6VY2 - chains A and H of the 12 polymer chains in the assembly; structure by electron microscopy, 4.86 A resolution (low resolution: residue-level contacts below are approximate; hydrogen-bond / salt-bridge calls are withheld).

== Chain A ==
Name: Glycoprotein 120
Source organism: Human immunodeficiency virus 1
Reference sequence: A0A0A7I3C6 (A0A0A7I3C6_9HIV1); the construct lacks a stretch of the UniProt sequence and is renumbered around it, so the offset changes along the chain: 35-132 = UniProt 31-128; 136-143 = UniProt 129-136; 148-150 = UniProt 137-139; 154-309 = UniProt 141-296; 4 more segments
Amino-acid sequence (487 residues; numbered 7 to 506 plus 1 insertion-coded residue; 14 numbers in that range are skipped by the numbering (no residue carries them; nothing is unmodelled there); the number before each row is that of its first residue):
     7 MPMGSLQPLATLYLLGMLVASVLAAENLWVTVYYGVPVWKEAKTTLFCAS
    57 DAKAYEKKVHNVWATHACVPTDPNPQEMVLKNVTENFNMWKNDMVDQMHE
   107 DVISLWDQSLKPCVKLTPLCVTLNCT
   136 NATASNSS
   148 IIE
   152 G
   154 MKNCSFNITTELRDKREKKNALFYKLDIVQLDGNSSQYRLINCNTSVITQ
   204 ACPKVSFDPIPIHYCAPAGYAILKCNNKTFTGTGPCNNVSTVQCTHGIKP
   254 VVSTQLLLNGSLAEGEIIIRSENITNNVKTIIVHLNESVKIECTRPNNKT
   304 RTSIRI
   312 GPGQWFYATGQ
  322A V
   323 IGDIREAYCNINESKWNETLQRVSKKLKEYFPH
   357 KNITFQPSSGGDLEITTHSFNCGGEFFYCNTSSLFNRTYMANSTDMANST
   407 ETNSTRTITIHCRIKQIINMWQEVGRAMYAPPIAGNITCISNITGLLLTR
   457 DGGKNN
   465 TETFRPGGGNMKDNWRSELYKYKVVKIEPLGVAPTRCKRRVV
Not modelled in the structure: 7-31, 503-506
Differences from the reference sequence: initiating methionine (7); expression tag (8-34); conflict Lys-64 (Glu60 in A0A0A7I3C6), Trp-316 (Ala301 in A0A0A7I3C6), Lys-490 (Glu473 in A0A0A7I3C6), Ile-491 (Val474 in A0A0A7I3C6), Glu-492 (Lys475 in A0A0A7I3C6), Arg-500 (Asn483 in A0A0A7I3C6), Cys-501 (Ala484 in A0A0A7I3C6), Lys-502 (Arg485 in A0A0A7I3C6)
Disulfide bonds: Cys-119/Cys-205, Cys-126/Cys-196, Cys-131/Cys-157, Cys-228/Cys-239, Cys-296/Cys-331, Cys-378/Cys-445, Cys-385/Cys-418
Covalent attachments: N-acetylglucosamine (NAG) linked to Asn-88, Asn-130, Asn-136, Asn-156, Asn-160, Asn-187, Asn-197, Asn-230, Asn-262, Asn-276, Asn-289, Asn-301, Asn-334, Asn-339, Asn-358, Asn-386, Asn-392, Asn-442, Asn-448, Asn-461; glycan linked to Asn-241
What the authors report for this chain:
  - post-translational modification sites: Asn-197, Asn-386
  - conformationally variable residues: Asn-197

== Chain H ==
Name: M1214 N1 Fab heavy chain
Source organism: Homo sapiens
Notes: antibody fragment or engineered binder
Amino-acid sequence (226 residues; each row starts with the number of its first residue; a row labelled like 82A-82C holds insertion residues (82A, then the next letters in order)):
     2 DRLFQSGGGVSRPGGSLRVNCGASGFTVRTHYMYWLRQSPGKGLEWVAFM
    52 NSGGSVSYVDSVRGRFSVSRDNPANAMVLQM
82A-82C DAL
    83 KIEDTGTYYCARELREAW
100A-100J YGDLRDYSGL
   101 DVWGRGTIVSISSASTKGPSVFPLAPSSKSTSGGTAALGCLVKDYFPEPV
   151 TVSWNSGALTSGVHTFPAVLQSSGLYSLSSVVTVPSSSLGTQTYICNVNH
   201 KPSNTKVDKRVEPK
Not modelled in the structure: 114-214
Disulfide bonds: Cys-22/Cys-92

== Interface between chain A and chain H ==
Pairs across the interface (31):
  Val-182(A) / Arg-100E(H)
  Ile-194(A) / Trp-100(H)
  Ile-194(A) / Asp-100C(H)
  Asn-195(A) / Asp-100C(H)
  Thr-198(A) / Asp-100C(H)
  Asn-280(A) / Arg-30(H)
  Asn-280(A) / Asn-73(H)
  Ser-365(A) / Thr-31(H)
  Ser-365(A) / His-32(H)
  Gly-366(A) / Thr-31(H)
  Gly-366(A) / His-32(H)
  Asp-368(A) / Ala-99(H)
  Asp-368(A) / Trp-100(H)
  Asp-368(A) / Tyr-100A(H)
  Leu-369(A) / Trp-100(H)
  Glu-370(A) / Trp-100(H)
  Glu-370(A) / Tyr-100A(H)
  Tyr-384(A) / Trp-100(H)
  Tyr-384(A) / Tyr-100A(H)
  Lys-421(A) / Trp-100(H)
  Ile-423(A) / Tyr-100A(H)
  Ile-424(A) / Tyr-100A(H)
  Asn-425(A) / Tyr-100A(H)
  Thr-455(A) / Arg-30(H)
  Arg-456(A) / Arg-30(H)
  Asp-457(A) / Phe-27(H)
  Asp-457(A) / Thr-28(H)
  Asp-457(A) / Asn-76(H)
  Arg-469(A) / Gly-26(H)
  Arg-469(A) / Phe-27(H)
  Arg-469(A) / Thr-28(H)
Also at the interface, not in a pair above, chain A (25 interface residues in all): Leu-179, Asn-197, Val-281, Gln-362, Met-426, Gly-458
Also at the interface, not in a pair above, chain H (15 interface residues in all): Pro-74, Gly-100B

== In short ==
Chain A and chain H form an interface of 25 and 15 residues respectively. Covalently linked
N-acetylglucosamine: at Asn-88(A), Asn-130(A), Asn-136(A), Asn-156(A), Asn-160(A) and Asn-187(A) and 14 more.
From the paper: modification sites Asn-197(A) and Asn-386(A); conformational variability at Asn-197(A).
Here chain A is Glycoprotein 120 (Human immunodeficiency virus 1) and chain H is M1214 N1 Fab heavy chain
(Homo sapiens). Entry 6VY2 (Cryo-EM structure of M1214_N1 Fab in complex with CH505 TF chimeric SOSIP.664 Env
trimer) was determined by electron microscopy (same publication as 6VU2).
